PDB entry 3PW1 | X-ray diffraction, 2.25 A resolution | chains A and C

# Chain A
Molecule: Phenylacetic acid degradation protein paaA
From: Escherichia coli
Notes: EC 1.14.13.-
Reference sequence: P76077 (PAAA_ECOLI); residue numbers follow UniProt; this construct covers 2-309
Sequence (311 residues; numbered -1 to 309; the number before each row is that of its first residue; numbers below 1 keep their minus sign (Met-1 is residue -1)):
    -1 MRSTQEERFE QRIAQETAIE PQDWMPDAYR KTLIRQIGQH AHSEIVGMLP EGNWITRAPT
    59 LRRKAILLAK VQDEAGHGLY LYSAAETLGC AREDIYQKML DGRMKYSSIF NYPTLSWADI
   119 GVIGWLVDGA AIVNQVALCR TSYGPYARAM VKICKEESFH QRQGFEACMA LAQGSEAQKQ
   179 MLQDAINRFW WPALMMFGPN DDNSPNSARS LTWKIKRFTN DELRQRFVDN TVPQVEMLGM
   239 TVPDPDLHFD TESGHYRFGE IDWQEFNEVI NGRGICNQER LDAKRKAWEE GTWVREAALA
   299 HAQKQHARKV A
Unresolved in the structure: 303-309
Sequence notes: expression tag (-1 to 1)
Residues lining bound ligands: Phenylacetyl coenzyme A (FAQ): Arg33, Gln34, Gln37, His38, Ser41, Glu42, Gly45, Glu49, Lys68, Glu72, Lys103, Tyr104, Ser105, Ser106, Phe108, Ile121, Val125, Asp126, Ala129, Asn132, Gln133, Leu136, Tyr144, Glu155, Met193, Met194, Phe195, Gly196, Pro197, Ser202, Pro203, Asn204, Ser205, Lys214, Asn218, Phe264, Ile268
Curated features (UniProtKB/Swiss-Prot):
  - binding site (substrate): Arg33, Gln37, Lys103 to Ser106, Asn132, Met193, Ser202 to Asn204, Lys214, Asn218
  - natural variant: Thr210 (T210A: In strain: W)
What the authors report for this chain:
  - conformationally variable residues (order/disorder transition): Asp199 to Ser205
  - binding site for Phenylacetyl coenzyme A: Arg33, Gln34, Gln37, His38, Ser41, Lys103, Ser105, Ser106, Phe108, Ile121, Val125, Asn132, Gln133, Leu136, Tyr144, Met193, Met194, Phe195, Ser202, Asn204, Lys214, Asn218, Phe264, Ile268
  - catalytic residues: Phe108
  - contacts within the chain: Glu49-Lys68 (salt bridge), Lys68-Glu72 (salt bridge), Lys68-Asp126 (salt bridge)

# Chain C
Molecule: Phenylacetic acid degradation protein paaC
From: Escherichia coli
Notes: EC 1.14.13.-
Reference sequence: P76079 (PAAC_ECOLI); residues 2-248 here = UniProt positions 2-248
Sequence (259 residues; each row starts with the number of its first residue; numbers below 1 keep their minus sign (Met-10 is residue -10)):
   -10 MGSSHHHHHH GSNQLTAYTL RLGDNCLVLS QRLGEWCGHA PELEIDLALA NIGLDLLGQA
    50 RNFLSYAAEL AGEGDEDTLA FTRDERQFSN LLLVEQPNGN FADTIARQYF IDAWHVALFT
   110 RLMESRDPQL AAISAKAIKE ARYHLRFSRG WLERLGNGTD VSGQKMQQAI NKLWRFTAEL
   170 FDADEIDIAL SEEGIAVDPR TLRAAWEAEV FAGINEATLN VPQEQAYRTG GKKGLHTEHL
   230 GPMLAEMQYL QRVLPGQQW
Unresolved in the structure: -10 to 0
Sequence notes: expression tag (-10 to 1)
Curated features (UniProtKB/Swiss-Prot):
  - binding site (substrate): Gln76 to Asn79, Ile177 to Leu179
  - natural variant: Asn160 (N160D: In strain: W)

# Chain A / chain C interface
Pairs across the interface (77; chain A residue first):
  Ile43(A) - Leu32(C)  hydrophobic
  Leu47(A) - Gly27(C)
  Ile53(A) - Gly23(C)
  Ile53(A) - Cys26(C)  hydrophobic
  Thr54(A) - Gln20(C)  hydrogen bond (backbone-side chain)
  Thr54(A) - Glu24(C)
  Thr54(A) - Glu235(C)  hydrogen bond
  Thr54(A) - Met236(C)
  Arg55(A) - Glu235(C)
  Ala56(A) - Phe70(C)
  Pro57(A) - Phe70(C)
  Pro57(A) - Leu239(C)  hydrophobic
  Pro57(A) - Gln240(C)  hydrogen bond (backbone-side chain)
  Pro57(A) - Trp248(C)  hydrophobic
  Thr58(A) - Asp66(C)
  Thr58(A) - Phe70(C)
  Thr58(A) - Gln240(C)
  Thr58(A) - Trp248(C)
  Leu59(A) - Leu16(C)  hydrophobic
  Leu59(A) - Leu46(C)
  Leu59(A) - Arg50(C)
  Leu59(A) - Glu65(C)
  Leu59(A) - Asp66(C)  hydrogen bond (backbone-side chain)
  Leu59(A) - Phe70(C)
  Arg60(A) - Arg50(C)
  Arg61(A) - Trp248(C)  hydrogen bond (side chain-backbone)
  Lys62(A) - Gln20(C)  hydrogen bond
  Lys62(A) - Leu46(C)
  Ala63(A) - Leu43(C)
  Ala63(A) - Leu46(C)
  Leu66(A) - Ala39(C)
  Leu66(A) - Leu46(C)  hydrophobic
  Ala67(A) - Leu43(C)  hydrophobic
  Val69(A) - Cys26(C)  hydrophobic
  Gln70(A) - Leu36(C)
  Gln70(A) - Asn40(C)  hydrogen bond
  Ala73(A) - Leu32(C)  hydrophobic
  Ala73(A) - Leu36(C)  hydrophobic
  Leu77(A) - Leu32(C)  hydrophobic
  Leu77(A) - Glu33(C)
  Leu77(A) - Leu36(C)  hydrophobic
  Arg90(A) - Leu32(C)
  Arg90(A) - Glu33(C)  salt bridge
  Trp115(A) - Leu239(C)  hydrophobic
  Trp115(A) - Trp248(C)
  Ala168(A) - Trp248(C)
  Leu169(A) - Trp248(C)  hydrophobic
  Ser173(A) - Gln246(C)
  Gln176(A) - Gln246(C)
  Gln176(A) - Gln247(C)  hydrogen bond (side chain-backbone)
  Gln176(A) - Trp248(C)
  Met179(A) - Leu243(C)  hydrophobic
  Lys282(A) - Gly27(C)  hydrogen bond (side chain-backbone)
  Ala285(A) - His28(C)
  Ala285(A) - Ala29(C)
  Gly289(A) - Pro30(C)
  Trp291(A) - Phe90(C)  hydrophobic
  Trp291(A) - Ala91(C)
  Trp291(A) - Leu144(C)  hydrophobic
  Trp291(A) - Ser151(C)
  Trp291(A) - Lys154(C)
  Val292(A) - Pro30(C)  hydrophobic
  Val292(A) - Phe90(C)  hydrophobic
  Val292(A) - Trp140(C)  hydrophobic
  Arg293(A) - Pro30(C)  hydrogen bond (side chain-backbone)
  Arg293(A) - Glu31(C)
  Ala295(A) - Arg143(C)
  Ala295(A) - Leu144(C)  hydrophobic
  Ala295(A) - Gly147(C)
  Ala295(A) - Ser151(C)
  Ala298(A) - Gly147(C)
  Ala298(A) - Thr148(C)
  His299(A) - Glu142(C)
  His299(A) - Arg143(C)
  His299(A) - Asn146(C)  hydrogen bond (side chain-backbone)
  Lys302(A) - Asn146(C)  hydrogen bond
  Lys302(A) - Gly147(C)  hydrogen bond (side chain-backbone)
Interface residues without a listed pair, chain A (48 interface residues in all): Met46, Gly50, Trp52, Gly74, Gly76, Tyr80, Ala165, Ala175, Ala281, Trp286, Glu294, Ala296
Interface residues without a listed pair, chain C (47 interface residues in all): Ser19, Ile34, Asp35, Gly42, Leu53, Ala69, Asn89

# Summary
48 residues of chain A face 47 of chain C across their interface; the contacts include 13 hydrogen bonds and 1
salt bridge. Polar contacts include Arg90(A)-Glu33(C), Thr54(A)-Gln20(C) and Thr54(A)-Glu235(C). From the
paper: the catalytic residue Phe108(A); a binding site for Phenylacetyl coenzyme A at Arg33(A), Gln34(A) and
Gln37(A) among others.
Here chain A is Phenylacetic acid degradation protein paaA and chain C is Phenylacetic acid degradation
protein paaC, both from Escherichia coli. Entry 3PW1 (The Phenylacetyl-CoA monooxygenase PaaAC subcomplex with
phenylacetyl-CoA) was determined by X-ray diffraction, deposited together with 3PVR, 3PVT, 3PVY, 3PW8 and
3PWQ.
